Entry 3WST (X-ray diffraction, 2.39 A resolution); this record covers chain A.

== Chain A ==
Name: Protein arginine N-methyltransferase 7
From: Caenorhabditis elegans
Notes: EC 2.1.1.-
UniProt: Q9XW42 (ANM7_CAEEL); residue numbers follow UniProt; this construct covers 1-647
Amino-acid sequence (655 residues; row label = number of the first residue in the row; numbers below 1 keep their minus sign (Gly-7 is residue -7)):
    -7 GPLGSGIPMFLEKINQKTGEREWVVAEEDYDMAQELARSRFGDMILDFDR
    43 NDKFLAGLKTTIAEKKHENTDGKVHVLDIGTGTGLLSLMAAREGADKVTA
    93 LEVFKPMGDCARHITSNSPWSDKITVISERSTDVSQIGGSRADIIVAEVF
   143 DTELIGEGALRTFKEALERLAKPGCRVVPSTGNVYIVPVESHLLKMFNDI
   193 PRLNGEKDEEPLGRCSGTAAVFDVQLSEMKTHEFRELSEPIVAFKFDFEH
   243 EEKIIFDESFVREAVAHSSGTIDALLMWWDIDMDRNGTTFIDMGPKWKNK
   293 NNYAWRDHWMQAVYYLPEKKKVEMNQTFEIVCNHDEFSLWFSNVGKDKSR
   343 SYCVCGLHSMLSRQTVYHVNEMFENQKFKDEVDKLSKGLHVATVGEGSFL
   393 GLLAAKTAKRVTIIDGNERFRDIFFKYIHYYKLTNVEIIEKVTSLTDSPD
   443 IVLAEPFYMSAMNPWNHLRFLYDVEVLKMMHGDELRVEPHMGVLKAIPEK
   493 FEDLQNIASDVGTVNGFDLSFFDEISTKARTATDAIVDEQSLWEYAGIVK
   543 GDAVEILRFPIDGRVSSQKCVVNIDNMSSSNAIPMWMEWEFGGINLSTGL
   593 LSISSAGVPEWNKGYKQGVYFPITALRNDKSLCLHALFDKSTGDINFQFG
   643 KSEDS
Unresolved in the structure: -7 to 0, 129-131, 645-647
Construct notes: expression tag (-7 to 0)
Small-molecule neighbours: S-adenosylhomocysteine (SAH): Phe33, Met36, Ile37, Arg42, Asp70, Ile71, Gly72, Thr73, Gly74, Leu77, Leu78, Leu93, Glu94, Val95, Phe96, Glu121, Arg122, Ser123, Glu140, Val141, Glu149, Thr154
UniProt features mapped onto this chain:
  - active site: Glu140, Glu149
What the authors report for this chain:
  - mutagenesis - G72A: decreased binding to AdoMet
  - specificity-determining residues: Met36, Arg42, Thr144, His300 (by similarity / conservation)
  - specificity-determining residues: Phe33 (proposed by the authors, not directly observed)
  - catalytic residues: Glu149 (proposed by the authors, not directly observed)

== Overview ==
Bound to chain A: S-adenosylhomocysteine. UniProt lists active-site residues Glu140 and Glu149. The paper
reports the catalytic residue Glu149; G72A reduces binding to AdoMet.
Chain A is Protein arginine N-methyltransferase 7 (Caenorhabditis elegans); the structure, Crystal structure
of C.elegans PRMT7 in complex with SAH(P31), was determined by X-ray diffraction (same publication as 3X0D).
